PDB entry 4YHL | X-ray diffraction, 2.09 A resolution | chains H and L

== Chain H ==
Protein: aDabi-Fab2b heavy chain
Organism: Homo sapiens
Sequence (222 residues; numbered 1 to 222; the number before each row is that of its first residue):
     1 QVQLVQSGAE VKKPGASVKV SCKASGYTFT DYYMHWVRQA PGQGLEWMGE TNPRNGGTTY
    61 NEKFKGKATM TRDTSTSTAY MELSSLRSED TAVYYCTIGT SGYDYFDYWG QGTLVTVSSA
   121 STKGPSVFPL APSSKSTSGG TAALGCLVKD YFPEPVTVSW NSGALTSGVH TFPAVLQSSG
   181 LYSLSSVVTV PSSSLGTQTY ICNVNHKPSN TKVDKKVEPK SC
Unresolved in the structure: 221-222
Cystine bridges: Cys-22/Cys-96, Cys-146/Cys-202

== Chain L ==
Protein: aDabi-Fab2b light chain
Organism: Homo sapiens
Sequence (219 residues; row label = number of the first residue in the row):
     1 DIVMTQTPLS LSVTPGQPAS ISCRSSQSIV HSDGNIYLEW YLQKPGQSPK LLIYKVSYRF
    61 SGVPDRFSGS GSGTGFTLKI SRVEAEDVGV YYCFQASHVP YTFGGGTKLE IKRTVAAPSV
   121 FIFPPSDEQL KSGTASVVCL LNNFYPREAK VQWKVDNALQ SGNSQESVTE QDSKDSTYSL
   181 SSTLTLSKAD YEKHKVYACE VTHQGLSSPV TKSFNRGEC
Unresolved in the structure: 219
Cystine bridges: Cys-23/Cys-93, Cys-139/Cys-199

== How chain H and chain L interact ==
Residue-residue contacts - 73 pairs, chain H then chain L:
  His-35(H) / Tyr-101(L)
  Val-37(H) / Phe-103(L)  hydrophobic
  Gln-39(H) / Gln-43(L)  hydrogen bond
  Gln-39(H) / Tyr-92(L)  hydrogen bond
  Gln-43(H) / Tyr-92(L)
  Gly-44(H) / Tyr-92(L)
  Leu-45(H) / Pro-49(L)  hydrophobic
  Leu-45(H) / Tyr-92(L)  hydrophobic
  Leu-45(H) / Phe-103(L)
  Trp-47(H) / Pro-100(L)  hydrophobic
  Trp-47(H) / Tyr-101(L)
  Glu-50(H) / Tyr-101(L)  hydrogen bond
  Thr-59(H) / Val-99(L)
  Tyr-95(H) / Gln-47(L)
  Tyr-95(H) / Ser-48(L)
  Tyr-103(H) / Tyr-37(L)
  Asp-104(H) / His-31(L)  salt bridge
  Asp-104(H) / Ala-96(L)
  Asp-104(H) / Tyr-101(L)  hydrogen bond
  Tyr-105(H) / Tyr-37(L)  hydrophobic
  Tyr-105(H) / Glu-39(L)
  Tyr-105(H) / Tyr-41(L)
  Tyr-105(H) / Leu-51(L)  hydrophobic
  Tyr-105(H) / Tyr-54(L)
  Tyr-105(H) / Ala-96(L)
  Phe-106(H) / Tyr-41(L)  hydrogen bond (backbone-side chain)
  Phe-106(H) / Phe-94(L)  hydrophobic
  Phe-106(H) / Phe-103(L)  hydrophobic
  Asp-107(H) / Leu-51(L)
  Asp-107(H) / Phe-60(L)
  Trp-109(H) / Ser-48(L)
  Trp-109(H) / Pro-49(L)  hydrogen bond (side chain-backbone)
  Phe-128(H) / Ser-126(L)
  Phe-128(H) / Gln-129(L)
  Pro-129(H) / Ser-126(L)
  Leu-130(H) / Phe-123(L)  hydrophobic
  Leu-130(H) / Val-138(L)  hydrophobic
  Ala-131(H) / Phe-123(L)
  Lys-135(H) / Phe-121(L)
  Lys-135(H) / Ile-122(L)
  Lys-135(H) / Ser-213(L)
  Ser-136(H) / Phe-121(L)
  Ser-136(H) / Phe-123(L)
  Ser-138(H) / Ser-119(L)
  Ser-138(H) / Phe-121(L)
  Ala-143(H) / Phe-121(L)  hydrophobic
  Ala-143(H) / Phe-123(L)
  Ala-143(H) / Leu-140(L)  hydrophobic
  Leu-147(H) / Ser-136(L)
  Lys-149(H) / Gln-129(L)
  Lys-149(H) / Ser-136(L)  hydrogen bond
  Lys-149(H) / Thr-185(L)
  His-170(H) / Asn-142(L)
  His-170(H) / Asn-143(L)  hydrogen bond
  His-170(H) / Asp-172(L)
  His-170(H) / Ser-179(L)  hydrogen bond
  Thr-171(H) / Thr-169(L)
  Phe-172(H) / Leu-140(L)  hydrophobic
  Phe-172(H) / Ser-167(L)
  Phe-172(H) / Thr-169(L)
  Phe-172(H) / Ser-179(L)
  Phe-172(H) / Leu-180(L)
  Phe-172(H) / Ser-181(L)
  Pro-173(H) / Ser-167(L)  hydrogen bond (backbone-side chain)
  Pro-173(H) / Val-168(L)
  Val-175(H) / Gln-165(L)
  Val-175(H) / Glu-166(L)
  Leu-176(H) / Gln-165(L)  hydrogen bond (backbone-side chain)
  Gln-177(H) / Gln-165(L)
  Ser-185(H) / Ser-181(L)  hydrogen bond
  Val-187(H) / Leu-140(L)  hydrophobic
  Thr-189(H) / Asn-142(L)
  Lys-215(H) / Glu-128(L)  salt bridge
Other interface residues (no listed pair), chain H (44 interface residues in all): Glu-46, Tyr-60, Asn-61, Val-127, Thr-137, Leu-144, Lys-220
Other interface residues (no listed pair), chain L (44 interface residues in all): Val-120, Asp-127, Ser-132

== In short ==
Chain H and chain L each contribute 44 residues to their interface; the contacts include 12 hydrogen bonds and
2 salt bridges. Polar pairs include Asp-104(H)/His-31(L), Lys-215(H)/Glu-128(L) and Gln-39(H)/Gln-43(L).
Chain H is aDabi-Fab2b heavy chain and chain L is aDabi-Fab2b light chain, both from Homo sapiens; the
structure, Reversal Agent for Dabigatran, was determined by X-ray diffraction (same publication as 4YGV, 4YHI,
4YHK, 4YHM, 4YHN and 4YHO).
